8B3P - chains FFF and KKK of the 55 polymer chains in the assembly; structure by electron microscopy, 2.81 A resolution.

[Chain FFF]
Name: Tail virion protein G9P
Organism: Enterobacteria phage f1
Reference sequence: P69537 (G9P_BPF1); residue numbers follow UniProt; this construct covers 1-32
Amino-acid sequence (32 residues; row label = number of the first residue in the row):
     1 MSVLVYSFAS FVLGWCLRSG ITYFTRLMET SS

[Chain KKK]
Name: Capsid protein G8P
Organism: Enterobacteria phage f1
Reference sequence: P69540 (CAPSD_BPF1); residues 1-50 here correspond to UniProt positions 24-73 (UniProt number = residue number + 23)
Amino-acid sequence (50 residues; row label = number of the first residue in the row):
     1 AEGDDPAKAA FDSLQASATE MIGYAWAMVV VIVGATIGIK LFKKFTSKAS
Unresolved in the structure: 1-4
Sequence notes: engineered mutation M21 (Tyr44 in P69540)
Reported in the primary citation:
  - mutagenesis - Y21M: increased stability (citing earlier work)

[Chain FFF / chain KKK interface]
Pairs across the interface - 17 pairs, chain FFF then chain KKK:
  Y6(FFF) with K8(KKK); F11(KKK), hydrophobic
  A9(FFF) with F11(KKK)
  S10(FFF) with L14(KKK)
  L13(FFF) with Q15(KKK)
  L17(FFF) with I22(KKK)
  I21(FFF) with W26(KKK); V29(KKK), hydrophobic
  F24(FFF) with W26(KKK), hydrophobic; V29(KKK), hydrophobic
  M28(FFF) with V33(KKK), hydrophobic; I37(KKK), hydrophobic
  E29(FFF) with K40(KKK), hydrogen bond (backbone-side chain)
  S32(FFF) with I37(KKK); K40(KKK); L41(KKK); K44(KKK)
Interface residues without a listed pair, chain FFF (12 interface residues in all): G20, T25
Interface residues without a listed pair, chain KKK (15 interface residues in all): A7, A18, A25
Interface features reported in the paper:
  - residue pairs: E29(FFF)-K40(KKK) (hydrogen bond)

[Summary]
Chain FFF and chain KKK form an interface of 12 and 15 residues respectively, with 1 hydrogen bond. The
hydrogen-bonded pair is E29(FFF)-K40(KKK). The paper describes a hydrogen bond between E29(FFF) and K40(KKK).
From the paper: Y21M of chain KKK increases stability.
Here chain FFF is Tail virion protein G9P and chain KKK is Capsid protein G8P, both from Enterobacteria phage
f1. Entry 8B3P (CryoEM structure of the round tip (proteins pVII/pVIII/pIX) from the f1 filamentous
bacteriophage) was determined by electron microscopy, deposited together with 8B3O and 8B3Q.
